Entry 5F98 (X-ray diffraction, 3.28 A resolution); this record covers chains C and G of the 12 polymer chains in the assembly.

Chain C (and G):
Name: Probable ATP-dependent RNA helicase DDX58
From: Homo sapiens
Notes: EC 3.6.4.13; chain G of this document is another copy of the same molecule, construct and numbering; everything in this record applies to it too
UniProtKB: O95786 (DDX58_HUMAN); numbering as in UniProt (aligned over 232-925)
Sequence (695 residues; numbered 231 to 925; the number before each row is that of its first residue):
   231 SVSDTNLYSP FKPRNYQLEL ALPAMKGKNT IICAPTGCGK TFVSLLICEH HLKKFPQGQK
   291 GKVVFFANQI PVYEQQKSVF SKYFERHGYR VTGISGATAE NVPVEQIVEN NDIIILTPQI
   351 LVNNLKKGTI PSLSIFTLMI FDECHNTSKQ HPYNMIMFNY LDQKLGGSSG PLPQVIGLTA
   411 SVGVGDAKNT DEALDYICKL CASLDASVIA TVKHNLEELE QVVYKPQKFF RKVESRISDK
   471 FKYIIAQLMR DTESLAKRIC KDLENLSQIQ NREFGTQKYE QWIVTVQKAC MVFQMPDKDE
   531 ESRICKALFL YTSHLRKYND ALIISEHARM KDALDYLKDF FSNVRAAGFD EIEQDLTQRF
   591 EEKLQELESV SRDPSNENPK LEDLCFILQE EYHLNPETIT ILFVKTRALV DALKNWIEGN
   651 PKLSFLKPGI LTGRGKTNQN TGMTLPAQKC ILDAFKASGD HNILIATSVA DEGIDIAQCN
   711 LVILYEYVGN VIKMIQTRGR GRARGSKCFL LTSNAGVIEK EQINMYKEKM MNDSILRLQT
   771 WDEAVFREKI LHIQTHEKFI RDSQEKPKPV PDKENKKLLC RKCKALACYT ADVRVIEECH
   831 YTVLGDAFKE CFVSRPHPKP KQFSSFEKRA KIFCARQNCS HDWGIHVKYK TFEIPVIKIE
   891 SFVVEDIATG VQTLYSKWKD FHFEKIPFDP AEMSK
Not modelled in the structure: 231-239, 468, 494-501, 664-689, 923-925 (chain G: 231-239, 494-501, 665-689, 796-798, 923-925)
Sequence notes: expression tag (231)
Swiss-Prot annotation at these positions:
  - motif: Asp-372 to His-375 (DECH box)
  - binding site (ATP): Ala-264 to Thr-271
  - binding site (Zn(2+)): Cys-810, Cys-813, Cys-864, Cys-869
  - modified residue: Asn-495 (Microbial infection: Deamidated asparagine), Asn-549 (Microbial infection: Deamidated asparagine), Thr-770 (Phosphothreonine), Ser-854 (Phosphoserine), Ser-855 (Phosphoserine), Lys-858 (N6-acetyllysine), Lys-909 (N6-acetyllysine)
  - cross-link: Lys-812 (Glycyl lysine isopeptide (Lys-Gly) (interchain with G-Cter in ubiquitin))
  - natural variant: Cys-268 (C268F: In SGMRT2), Glu-373 (E373A: In SGMRT2)
  - mutagenesis: Lys-270 (K270A: No IRF3 signaling activity. Loss of dsRNA-induced ATPase activity. No effect on ds-RNA binding. Changed RIG-I signaling pathway), Asp-372 to His-375 (Loss of dsRNA-induced ATPase activity. No effect on ds-RNA binding. Changed RIG-I signaling pathway), Thr-409 to Ser-411 (Loss of dsRNA-induced ATPase activity. No effect on ds-RNA binding. Changed RIG-I signaling pathway), Asn-495 (N495Q: Complete loss of herpes simplex virus 1 UL37-mediated deamidation; when associated with Q-549), Asn-549 (N549Q: Complete loss of herpes simplex virus 1 UL37-mediated deamidation; when associated with Q-495), Phe-633 to Thr-636 (Loss of dsRNA-induced ATPase activity. Changed RIG-I signaling pathway), Thr-697 to Asp-701 (No effect on dsRNA-induced ATPase activity. Changed RIG-I signaling pathway), Gln-726 to Arg-730 (Loss of dsRNA-induced ATPase activity. Changed RIG-I signaling pathway), Lys-788 (K788R: Decreased polyubiquitination. Loss of function in RIG-I signaling pathway. Decreased ubiquitination and function in RIG-I signaling pathway without effect on RNA-binding ...), Lys-849 (K849R: Decreased ubiquitination and function in RIG-I signaling pathway without effect on RNA-binding; when associated with R-788, R-851, R-888, R-907 and R-909), Lys-851 (K851R: Decreased ubiquitination and function in RIG-I signaling pathway without effect on RNA-binding; when associated with R-788, R-849, R-888, R-907 and R-909), Lys-888 (K888R: Decreased ubiquitination and function in RIG-I signaling pathway without effect on RNA-binding; when associated with R-788, R-849, R-851, R-907 and R-909), 2 further mutagenesis entries in UniProt
Metal / ion sites: Zn2+: Cys-810, Cys-813, Cys-864, Cys-869
Residues lining bound ligands:
  - 7N-methyl-8-hydroguanosine-5'-diphosphate (M7G): His-847, Pro-848, Lys-851, Lys-858, Lys-861, Ile-875, Lys-888
  - Mg2+ (MG): Glu-827, His-830, Ser-854
Reported in the primary citation:
  - binding site for 7N-methyl-8-hydroguanosine-5'-diphosphate: Lys-858
  - binding site for the 24-nt RNA strand: His-830, Val-886
  - mutagenesis - H830A: increased binding to Cap-1 HP RNA
  - mutagenesis - H830A: increased binding to 2'-O-methylated 5'ppp HP RNA
  - mutagenesis - H830A: increased signaling in response to Cap-1 dsRNA
  - mutagenesis - H830A: increased signaling in response to 5'ppp 2'O-Me HP RNA
  - mutagenesis - H830A: increased signaling in response to in the absence of RNA stimulation
  - mutagenesis - H830A: unchanged expression
  - specificity-determining residues: His-830
  - mutagenesis - H830A: unchanged signaling in response to 5'ppp
  - mutagenesis - H830A: increased signaling in response to Cap-0 dsRNA

Interface between chain C and chain G:
Contacting residue pairs - 17 pairs, chain C then chain G:
  Arg-575(C) with Gln-867(G)
  Ala-576(C) with Gln-867(G)
  Lys-839(C) with Pro-846(G)
  Glu-840(C) with Arg-845(G), hydrogen bond (backbone-side chain)
  Phe-842(C) with Arg-845(G)
  Val-843(C) with Ser-844(G); Arg-845(G)
  Ser-844(C) with Val-843(G); Ser-844(G), hydrogen bond (backbone-backbone)
  Arg-845(C) with Phe-842(G); Val-843(G)
  Pro-846(C) with Lys-839(G); Phe-842(G), hydrophobic
  Gln-867(C) with Ala-576(G), hydrogen bond (backbone-backbone); Gly-578(G)
  Asn-868(C) with Gly-578(G); Asn-868(G)
Other interface residues (no listed pair), chain C (16 interface residues in all): Gly-578, Phe-579, Cys-841, Ala-865, Glu-883
Other interface residues (no listed pair), chain G (14 interface residues in all): Phe-579, Glu-840, Arg-859, Ala-865

Overview:
The interface between chain C and chain G involves 16 residues on one side and 14 on the other, with 3
hydrogen bonds. Polar pairs include Glu-840(C)/Arg-845(G), Ser-844(C)/Ser-844(G) and Gln-867(C)/Ala-576(G).
From the paper: a binding site for the 24-nt RNA strand at His-830(C) and Val-886(C); H830A of chain C
increases binding to Cap-1 HP RNA.
Both chains are Probable ATP-dependent RNA helicase DDX58 (Homo sapiens). Entry 5F98 (Crystal structure of
RIG-I in complex with Cap-0 RNA) was determined by X-ray diffraction together with 5F9F and 5F9H from the same
study.
